8XON - chains O and X of the 21 polymer chains in the assembly; structure by electron microscopy, 1.96 A resolution.

Chain O:
Molecule: NDP-hexose 4-ketoreductase
From: Streptomyces hawaiiensis
Reference sequence: A0A6G5RIJ6 (A0A6G5RIJ6_9ACTN); residues 157-816 here = UniProt positions 157-816
Amino-acid sequence (696 residues; numbered 121 to 816; the number before each row is that of its first residue):
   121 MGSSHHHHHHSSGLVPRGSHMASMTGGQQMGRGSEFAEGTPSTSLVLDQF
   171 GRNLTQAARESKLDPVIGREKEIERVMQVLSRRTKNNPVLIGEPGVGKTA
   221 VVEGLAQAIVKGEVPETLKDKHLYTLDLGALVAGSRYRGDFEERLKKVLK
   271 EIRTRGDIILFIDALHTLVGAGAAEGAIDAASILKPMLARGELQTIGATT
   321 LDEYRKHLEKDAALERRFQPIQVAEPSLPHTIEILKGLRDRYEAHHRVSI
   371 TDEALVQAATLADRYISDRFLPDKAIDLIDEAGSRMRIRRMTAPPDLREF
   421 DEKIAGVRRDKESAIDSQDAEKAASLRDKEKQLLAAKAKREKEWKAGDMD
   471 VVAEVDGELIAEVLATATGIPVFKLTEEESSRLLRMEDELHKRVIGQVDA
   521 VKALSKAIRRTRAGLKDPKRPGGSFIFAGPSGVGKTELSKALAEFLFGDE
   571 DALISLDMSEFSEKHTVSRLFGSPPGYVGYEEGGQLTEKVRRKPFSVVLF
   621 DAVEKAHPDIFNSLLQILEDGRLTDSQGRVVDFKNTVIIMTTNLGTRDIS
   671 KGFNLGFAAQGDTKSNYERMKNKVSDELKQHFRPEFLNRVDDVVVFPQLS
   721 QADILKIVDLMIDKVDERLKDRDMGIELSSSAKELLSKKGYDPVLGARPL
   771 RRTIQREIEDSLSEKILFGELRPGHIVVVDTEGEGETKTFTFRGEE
Disordered / not traced: 121-163, 411-466, 468-471
Differences from the reference sequence: initiating methionine (121); expression tag (122-156); engineered mutation Ala-284 (Glu in A0A6G5RIJ6), Ala-440 (Phe in A0A6G5RIJ6), Ala-622 (Glu in A0A6G5RIJ6)
Small-molecule neighbours:
  - ADP (adenosine-5'-diphosphate): Asp-184, Pro-185, Val-186, Ile-187, Gly-188, Arg-189, Glu-213, Pro-214, Gly-215, Val-216, Gly-217, Lys-218, Thr-219, Ala-220, His-350, Ile-354, Leu-358, Pro-392, Ile-396
  - ATP (adenosine-5'-triphosphate): Arg-513, Val-514, Ile-515, Pro-550, Ser-551, Gly-552, Val-553, Gly-554, Lys-555, Thr-556, Glu-557, Leu-719, Ile-727, Ala-767, Arg-768
What the authors report for this chain:
  - binding site for casein (chain X): Tyr-257, Tyr-597

Chain X:
Molecule: casein
From: Bos taurus
Amino-acid sequence (24 residues; row label = number of the first residue in the row; numbering starts at 0; X marks 24 residues of unknown identity (built as UNK)):
     0 XXXXXXXXXXXXXXXXXXXXXXXX

Interface between chain O and chain X:
Chain O residues in contact with chain X, 5 residues: Tyr-257, Glu-295, Gly-596, Tyr-597, Val-598

In short:
No residue of chain O is in contact with chain X. Ligands of chain O: ADP and ATP. The paper reports a binding
site for casein (chain X) at Tyr-257(O) and Tyr-597(O).
Chain O is NDP-hexose 4-ketoreductase (Streptomyces hawaiiensis) and chain X is casein (Bos taurus); the
structure, Cryo-EM structure of the ClpC1:ClpP1P2 degradation complex in Streptomyces hawaiiensis, was
determined by electron microscopy together with 8XN4, 8XOO and 8XOP from the same study.
